PDB entry 2RFK | X-ray diffraction, 2.87 A resolution | chains E and A of the 6 polymer chains in the assembly

== Chain E ==
Molecule: guide RNA 2
Sequence (26 nucleotides; numbered 1 to 26; the number before each row is that of its first residue):
     1 GCGCUUCGCU CCCGGAGCCC ACACUA

== Chain A ==
Molecule: Probable tRNA pseudouridine synthase B
Organism: Pyrococcus furiosus
Notes: EC 5.4.99.-
UniProtKB: Q7LWY0 (TRUB_PYRFU); residues 8-341 here correspond to UniProt positions 5-338 (UniProt number = residue number - 3)
Chain sequence (334 residues; each row starts with the number of its first residue):
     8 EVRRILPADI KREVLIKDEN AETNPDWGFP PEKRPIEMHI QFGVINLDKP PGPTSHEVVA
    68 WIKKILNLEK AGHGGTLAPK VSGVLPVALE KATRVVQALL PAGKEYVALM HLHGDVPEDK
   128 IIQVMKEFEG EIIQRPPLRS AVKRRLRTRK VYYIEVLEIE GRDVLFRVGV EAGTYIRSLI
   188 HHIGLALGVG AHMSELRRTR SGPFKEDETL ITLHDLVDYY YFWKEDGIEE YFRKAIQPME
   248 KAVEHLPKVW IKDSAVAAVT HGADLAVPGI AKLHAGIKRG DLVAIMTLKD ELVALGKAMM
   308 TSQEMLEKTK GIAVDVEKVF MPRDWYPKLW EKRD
Construct notes: engineered mutation Ala85 (Asp82 in Q7LWY0)

== Chain E / chain A interface ==
Contacting residue pairs - 56 pairs, chain E then chain A:
  C4(E) with Glu64(A), sugar contact
  U5(E) with His63(A), salt bridge to the phosphate
  U6(E) with His63(A), hydrogen bond to the base
  C7(E) with His63(A), base contact; Val66(A), sugar contact; Ala67(A), sugar contact; Lys70(A), hydrogen bond to the phosphate; Ala78(A), hydrogen bond to the sugar; Gly79(A), base contact; His80(A), hydrogen bond to the base
  G8(E) with Lys70(A), salt bridge to the phosphate; Lys77(A), phosphate contact; Ala78(A), phosphate contact; Gly79(A), sugar contact; Thr100(A), hydrogen bond to the phosphate
  C9(E) with Lys77(A), phosphate contact; Thr100(A), hydrogen bond to the phosphate; Arg101(A), sugar contact; Gln104(A), phosphate contact
  U10(E) with Arg101(A), phosphate contact; Gln104(A), hydrogen bond to the phosphate; Lys325(A), salt bridge to the phosphate
  G17(E) with Arg330(A), base contact
  C18(E) with His268(A), hydrogen bond to the sugar; Arg330(A), hydrogen bond to the sugar
  C19(E) with His268(A), sugar contact; Lys335(A), salt bridge to the phosphate; Trp337(A), phosphate contact
  C20(E) with Trp337(A), hydrogen bond to the phosphate
  A21(E) with Ala265(A), sugar contact; His268(A), hydrogen bond to the base; Ala270(A), base contact; Trp337(A), hydrogen bond to the sugar
  C22(E) with Ala273(A), sugar contact; Pro275(A), sugar contact; Lys317(A), base contact; Gly318(A), hydrogen bond to the base; Ile319(A), base contact; Trp337(A), phosphate contact; Lys339(A), salt bridge to the phosphate
  A23(E) with Lys259(A), phosphate contact; Ser261(A), sugar contact; Ala262(A), sugar contact; Ala265(A), base contact; Ala270(A), base contact; Asp271(A), hydrogen bond to the base; Leu272(A), base contact; Ala273(A), hydrogen bond to the base; Pro275(A), sugar contact; Gly276(A), hydrogen bond to the base; Lys317(A), salt bridge to the phosphate
  C24(E) with Lys259(A), salt bridge to the phosphate; Ser261(A), sugar contact; Leu336(A), sugar contact; Arg340(A), hydrogen bond to the sugar
  U25(E) with Arg340(A), sugar contact
Also at the interface, not in a pair above, chain A (36 interface residues in all): Thr61, Glu76, Gly269

== Overview ==
16 residues of chain E face 36 of chain A across their interface; the contacts include 17 hydrogen bonds and 7
salt bridges. Among the polar pairs are U6(E)-His63(A), C7(E)-His80(A) and A21(E)-His268(A).
Chain E is guide RNA 2 and chain A is Probable tRNA pseudouridine synthase B (Pyrococcus furiosus); the
structure, Substrate RNA Positioning in the Archaeal H/ACA Ribonucleoprotein Complex, was determined by X-ray
diffraction.
